PDB entry 4NAN | X-ray diffraction, 1.80 A resolution | chain A

# Chain A
Protein: 2-C-methyl-D-erythritol 4-phosphate cytidylyltransferase, chloroplastic
From: Arabidopsis thaliana
Notes: EC 2.7.7.60
UniProt: P69834 (ISPD_ARATH); numbering as in UniProt (aligned over 76-302)
Chain sequence (228 residues; numbered 75 to 302; the number before each row is that of its first residue):
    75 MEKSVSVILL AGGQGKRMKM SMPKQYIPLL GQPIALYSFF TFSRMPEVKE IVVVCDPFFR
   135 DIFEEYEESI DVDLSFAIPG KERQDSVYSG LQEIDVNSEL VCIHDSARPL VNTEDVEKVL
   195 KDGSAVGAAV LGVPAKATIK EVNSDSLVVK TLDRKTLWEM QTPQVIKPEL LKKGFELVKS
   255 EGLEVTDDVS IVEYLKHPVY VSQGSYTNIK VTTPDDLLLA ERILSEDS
Not modelled in the structure: 75, 87-96, 225-229, 299-302
Differences from the reference sequence: initiating methionine (75); engineered mutation S149 (Arg in P69834)
Ion coordination: K+ site 1: I108, A109, S112, S180; K+ site 2: S117, M119, V122, D145; Cd2+ site 1 near E141 (its only coordinating residue here); Cd2+ site 2 near E167 (its only coordinating residue here); K+ site 3 near D189 (its only coordinating residue here); Cd2+ site 3 near H271 (its only coordinating residue here); K+ site 4: N282, I283; K+ site 5 near D290 (its only coordinating residue here)
Ligand contacts: 2JM (2-bromo-6-(3,4,5-tribromo-1H-pyrrol-2-yl)phenol): R157, Q158, V161, I177, A202, A203, V204, Q238, V239, I240, L245, F249, S264, I265, V266, V273

# Summary
Chain A binds compound 2JM. I108, A109, S112 and S180 form the K+ site 1. The K+ site 2 is built by S117,
M119, V122 and D145.
Chain A is 2-C-methyl-D-erythritol 4-phosphate cytidylyltransferase, chloroplastic (Arabidopsis thaliana); the
structure, Arabidopsis thaliana IspD in complex with tetrabromo-pseudilin, was determined by X-ray diffraction
(same publication as 4NAI, 4NAK and 4NAL).
